Entry 4FBB (X-ray diffraction, 1.80 A resolution); this record covers chain A.

[Chain A]
Name: Protein synthesis inhibitor I
Organism: Hordeum vulgare
Notes: EC 3.2.2.22
UniProtKB: P22244 (RIP1_HORVU); residue numbers follow UniProt; this construct covers 2-281
Amino-acid sequence (282 residues; row label = number of the first residue in the row; numbering starts at 0):
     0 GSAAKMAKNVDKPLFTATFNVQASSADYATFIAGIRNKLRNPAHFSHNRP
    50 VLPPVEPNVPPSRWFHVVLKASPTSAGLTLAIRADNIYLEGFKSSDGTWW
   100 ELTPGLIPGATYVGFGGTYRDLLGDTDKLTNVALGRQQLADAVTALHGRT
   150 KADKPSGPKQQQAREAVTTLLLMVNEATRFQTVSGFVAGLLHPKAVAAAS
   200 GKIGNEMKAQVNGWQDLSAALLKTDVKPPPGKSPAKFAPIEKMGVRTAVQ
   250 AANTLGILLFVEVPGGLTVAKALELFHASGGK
Unresolved in the structure: 0-3
Sequence notes: expression tag (0-1); engineered mutation Ala196 (Glu in P22244), Ala197 (Lys in P22244), Ala198 (Lys in P22244)
Ligand contacts: adenine (ADE): Ile86, Tyr87, Leu88, Gly116, Thr117, Tyr118, Leu170, Asn174, Glu175, Arg178
Curated features (UniProtKB/Swiss-Prot):
  - active site: Glu175
  - modified residue: Ala2 (N-acetylalanine)

[Overview]
Ligands of chain A: adenine. UniProt lists active-site residue Glu175.
Chain A is Protein synthesis inhibitor I (Hordeum vulgare); the structure, Structure of mutant RIP from barley
seeds in complex with adenine (AMP-incubated), was determined by X-ray diffraction (same publication as 4FB9,
4FBA, 4FBC and 4FBH).
